PDB entry 1N8K | X-ray diffraction, 1.13 A resolution | chains A and B

Chain A (and B):
Protein: Alcohol Dehydrogenase E chain
Source organism: Equus caballus
Notes: EC 1.1.1.1; chain B of this document is another copy of the same molecule, construct and numbering; everything in this record applies to it too
Reference sequence: P00327 (ADHE_HORSE); numbering as in UniProt (aligned over 1-374)
Sequence (374 residues; each row starts with the number of its first residue):
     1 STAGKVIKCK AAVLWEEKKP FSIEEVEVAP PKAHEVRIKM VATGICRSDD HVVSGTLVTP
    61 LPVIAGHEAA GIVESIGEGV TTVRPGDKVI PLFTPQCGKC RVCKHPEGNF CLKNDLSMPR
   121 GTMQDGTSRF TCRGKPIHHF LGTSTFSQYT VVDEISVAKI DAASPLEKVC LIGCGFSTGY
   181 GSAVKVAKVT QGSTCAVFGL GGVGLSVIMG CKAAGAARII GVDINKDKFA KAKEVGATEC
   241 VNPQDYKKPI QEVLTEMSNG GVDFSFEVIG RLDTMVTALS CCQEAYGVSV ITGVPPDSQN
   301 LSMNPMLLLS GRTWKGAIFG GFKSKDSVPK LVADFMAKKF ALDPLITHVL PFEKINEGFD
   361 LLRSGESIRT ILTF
Construct notes: engineered mutation T292 (Val in P00327)
Ion coordination: Zn2+ site 1: C46, H67, C174 (together with pyrazole); Zn2+ site 2: C97, C100, C103, C111
Small-molecule neighbours: NAJ / pyrazole: C46, R47, S48, H51, H67, F93, L141, C174, T178, G199, L200, G201, G202, V203, G204, V222, D223, I224, N225, K228, V268, I269, G270, R271, T274, T292, G293, V294, A317, I318, F319, L362, R369

Chain A / chain B interface:
Residue-residue contacts (79; chain A residue first):
  R101(A) - S258(B)  hydrogen bond (side chain-backbone)
  R101(A) - N259(B)  hydrogen bond (side chain-backbone)
  R101(A) - G260(B)
  R101(A) - G261(B)  hydrogen bond (side chain-backbone)
  R101(A) - Q283(B)
  R101(A) - Y286(B)  hydrogen bond
  V102(A) - Q283(B)
  V102(A) - A285(B)  hydrophobic
  V102(A) - Y286(B)  hydrophobic
  H105(A) - Y286(B)
  F110(A) - A285(B)  hydrophobic
  F110(A) - S310(B)
  L112(A) - E284(B)
  S258(A) - R101(B)  hydrogen bond (backbone-side chain)
  N259(A) - R101(B)  hydrogen bond (backbone-side chain)
  G260(A) - R101(B)
  G261(A) - R101(B)  hydrogen bond (backbone-side chain)
  L272(A) - P305(B)  hydrophobic
  M275(A) - P305(B)  hydrophobic
  Q283(A) - R101(B)
  Q283(A) - V102(B)
  E284(A) - L112(B)
  A285(A) - V102(B)  hydrophobic
  A285(A) - F110(B)  hydrophobic
  Y286(A) - R101(B)  hydrogen bond
  Y286(A) - H105(B)
  I291(A) - L308(B)  hydrophobic
  I291(A) - L309(B)
  T292(A) - L309(B)
  G293(A) - L309(B)
  P295(A) - P305(B)  hydrophobic
  P295(A) - M306(B)  hydrophobic
  Q299(A) - P305(B)
  N300(A) - S302(B)  hydrogen bond
  N300(A) - M303(B)
  N300(A) - N304(B)
  L301(A) - L301(B)
  L301(A) - S302(B)
  L301(A) - M303(B)  hydrogen bond (backbone-backbone)
  L301(A) - P305(B)  hydrophobic
  S302(A) - N300(B)  hydrogen bond
  S302(A) - L301(B)
  M303(A) - N300(B)
  M303(A) - L301(B)  hydrogen bond (backbone-backbone)
  N304(A) - N300(B)
  P305(A) - L272(B)  hydrophobic
  P305(A) - M275(B)  hydrophobic
  P305(A) - P295(B)  hydrophobic
  P305(A) - Q299(B)
  P305(A) - L301(B)  hydrophobic
  M306(A) - P295(B)  hydrophobic
  L308(A) - I291(B)  hydrophobic
  L308(A) - W314(B)  hydrophobic
  L308(A) - G316(B)  hydrogen bond (backbone-backbone)
  L309(A) - I291(B)
  L309(A) - T292(B)
  L309(A) - G293(B)
  L309(A) - G316(B)
  L309(A) - A317(B)  hydrogen bond (backbone-backbone)
  L309(A) - I318(B)  hydrogen bond (backbone-backbone)
  S310(A) - F110(B)
  G311(A) - G316(B)
  R312(A) - K315(B)
  R312(A) - G316(B)
  T313(A) - T313(B)
  T313(A) - W314(B)
  T313(A) - K315(B)
  W314(A) - L308(B)  hydrophobic
  W314(A) - T313(B)
  W314(A) - W314(B)  hydrogen bond (backbone-backbone)
  K315(A) - R312(B)
  K315(A) - T313(B)
  G316(A) - L308(B)  hydrogen bond (backbone-backbone)
  G316(A) - L309(B)
  G316(A) - G311(B)
  G316(A) - R312(B)
  A317(A) - L308(B)
  A317(A) - L309(B)  hydrogen bond (backbone-backbone)
  I318(A) - L309(B)  hydrogen bond (backbone-backbone)
Also at the interface, not in a pair above, chain A (42 interface residues in all): G108, D263, V294, S298
Also at the interface, not in a pair above, chain B (41 interface residues in all): G108, S117, V294

In short:
The interface between chain A and chain B involves 42 residues on one side and 41 on the other, with 19
hydrogen bonds. Polar pairs include R101(A)-S258(B), R101(A)-N259(B) and R101(A)-G261(B). Bound to chain A:
NAJ / pyrazole.
Both chains are Alcohol Dehydrogenase E chain (Equus caballus). Entry 1N8K (Horse Liver Alcohol Dehydrogenase
Val292Thr Mutant Complexed to NAD+ and Pyrazole) was determined by X-ray diffraction, deposited together with
1N92.
